PDB entry 8F0K | electron microscopy, 1.90 A resolution | chains R and A of the 7 polymer chains in the assembly

== Chain R ==
Protein: Calcitonin receptor
Source organism: Homo sapiens
UniProtKB: P30988 (CALCR_HUMAN), isoform P30988-2; residue numbers follow UniProt; this construct covers 25-474
Sequence (501 residues; row label = number of the first residue in the row; numbers below 1 keep their minus sign (Met-7 is residue -7)):
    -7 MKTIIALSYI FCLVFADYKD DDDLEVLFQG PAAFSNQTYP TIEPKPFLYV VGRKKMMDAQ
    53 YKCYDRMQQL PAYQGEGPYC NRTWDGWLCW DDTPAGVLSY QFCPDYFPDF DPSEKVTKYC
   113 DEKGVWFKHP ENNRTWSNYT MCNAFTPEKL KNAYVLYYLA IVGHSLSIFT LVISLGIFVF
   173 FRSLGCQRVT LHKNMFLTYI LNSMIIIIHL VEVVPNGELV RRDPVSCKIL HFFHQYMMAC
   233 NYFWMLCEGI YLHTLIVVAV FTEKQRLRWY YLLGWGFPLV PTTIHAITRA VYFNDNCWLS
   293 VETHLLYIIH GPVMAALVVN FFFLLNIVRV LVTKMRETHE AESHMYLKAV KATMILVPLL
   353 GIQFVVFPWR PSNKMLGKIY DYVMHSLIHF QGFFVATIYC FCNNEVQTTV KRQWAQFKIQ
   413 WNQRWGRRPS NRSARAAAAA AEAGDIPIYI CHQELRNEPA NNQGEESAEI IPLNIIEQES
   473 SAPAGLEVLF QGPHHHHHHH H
Disordered / not traced: -7 to 40, 410-493
Disulfides: Cys55-Cys81, Cys72-Cys112, Cys95-Cys134, Cys219-Cys289
Covalent attachments: N-acetylglucosamine (NAG) linked to Asn73, Asn125, Asn130
Construct notes: expression tag (-7 to 24, 475-493); conflict Leu447 (Pro in P30988)
Small-molecule neighbours:
  - P42 ((2S)-2-{[(1R)-1-hydroxyhexadecyl]oxy}-3-{[(1R)-1-hydroxyoctadecyl]oxy}propyl 2-(trimethylammonio)ethyl phosphate): Lys143, Tyr146, Val147, Tyr150, Leu151, Ile153, Val154, Ser157, Phe161, Phe382, Phe385
  - phosphatidylethanolamine (PTY): Val217, Lys220, Ile221, Phe224, Leu271, Thr275, Ile279, Ala282, Val283, Asn286, Trp290
Curated features (UniProtKB/Swiss-Prot):
  - glycosylation (N-linked (GlcNAc...) asparagine): Asn28, Asn73, Asn125, Asn130

== Chain A ==
Protein: Guanine nucleotide-binding protein G(s) subunit alpha isoforms short
Source organism: Homo sapiens
UniProtKB: P63092 (GNAS2_HUMAN); residue numbers follow UniProt; this construct covers 1-394
Sequence (394 residues; numbered 1 to 394; the number before each row is that of its first residue):
     1 MGCLGNSKTE DQRNEEKAQR EANKKIEKQL QKDKQVYRAT HRLLLLGAGE SGKNTIVKQM
    61 RILHVNGFNG EGGEEDPQAA RSNSDGEKAT KVQDIKNNLK EAIETIVAAM SNLVPPVELA
   121 NPENQFRVDY ILSVMNVPDF DFPPEFYEHA KALWEDEGVR ACYERSNEYQ LIDCAQYFLD
   181 KIDVIKQADY VPSDQDLLRC RVLTSGIFET KFQVDKVNFH MFDVGAQRDE RRKWIQCFND
   241 VTAIIFVVAS SSYNMVIRED NQTNRLQAAL KLFDSIWNNK WLRDTSVILF LNKQDLLAEK
   301 VLAGKSKIED YFPEFARYTT PEDATPEPGE DPRVTRAKYF IRDEFLRIST ASGDGRHYCY
   361 PHFTCAVDTE NIRRVFNDCR DIIQRMHLRQ YELL
Disordered / not traced: 1-10, 61-203, 251-263
Construct notes: engineered mutation Asn54 (Ser in P63092), Ala226 (Gly in P63092), Ala268 (Glu in P63092), Lys271 (Asn in P63092), Asp274 (Lys in P63092), Lys280 (Arg in P63092), Asp284 (Thr in P63092), Thr285 (Ile in P63092)

== Chain R / chain A interface ==
Pairs across the interface - 37 pairs, chain R then chain A:
  Arg180(R) with Tyr391(A)
  Tyr243(R) with Tyr391(A)
  Leu244(R) with Tyr391(A), hydrophobic
  Leu247(R) with His387(A)
  Ile248(R) with Gln384(A), hydrogen bond (backbone-side chain); His387(A); Leu388(A), hydrophobic
  Val249(R) with Arg380(A), hydrogen bond (backbone-side chain)
  Val252(R) with Arg380(A); Ile383(A); Gln384(A); His387(A)
  Phe253(R) with His41(A); Val217(A), hydrophobic; Phe376(A), hydrophobic; Cys379(A); Arg380(A)
  Glu255(R) with His387(A)
  Leu323(R) with Leu393(A); Leu394(A), hydrophobic
  Lys326(R) with Asp381(A), salt bridge; Gln384(A), hydrogen bond; Arg385(A), hydrogen bond (backbone-side chain); Leu394(A)
  Met327(R) with Leu394(A), hydrophobic
  Glu329(R) with Asp381(A)
  Thr330(R) with Tyr358(A); Arg385(A)
  Lys340(R) with Leu394(A)
  Lys343(R) with Glu392(A)
  Ile347(R) with Leu393(A), hydrophobic
  Cys394(R) with Glu392(A)
  Asn395(R) with Glu392(A), hydrogen bond
  Asn396(R) with Glu392(A), hydrogen bond (backbone-side chain)
  Glu397(R) with Arg389(A); Gln390(A); Glu392(A)
Also at the interface, not in a pair above, chain R (26 interface residues in all): His184, Ile319, Ala344, Leu348, Tyr391
Also at the interface, not in a pair above, chain A (19 interface residues in all): Phe219

== Overview ==
Chain R and chain A form an interface of 26 and 19 residues respectively; the contacts include 6 hydrogen
bonds and 1 salt bridge. Among the polar pairs are Lys326(R)-Asp381(A), Ile248(R)-Gln384(A) and
Val249(R)-Arg380(A). Ligands of chain R: compound P42 and phosphatidylethanolamine.
Here chain R is Calcitonin receptor and chain A is Guanine nucleotide-binding protein G(s) subunit alpha
isoforms short, both from Homo sapiens. Entry 8F0K (Human Amylin3 Receptor in complex with Gs and Pramlintide
analogue peptide San385) was determined by electron microscopy together with 8F0J, 8F2A and 8F2B from the same
study.
